6R8R - chain A; structure by X-ray diffraction, 1.27 A resolution.

# Chain A
Molecule: Palmitoleoyl-protein carboxylesterase NOTUM
Source organism: Homo sapiens
Notes: EC 3.1.1.98
UniProtKB: Q6P988 (NOTUM_HUMAN); residue numbers follow UniProt; this construct covers 81-451
Amino-acid sequence (383 residues; row label = number of the first residue in the row):
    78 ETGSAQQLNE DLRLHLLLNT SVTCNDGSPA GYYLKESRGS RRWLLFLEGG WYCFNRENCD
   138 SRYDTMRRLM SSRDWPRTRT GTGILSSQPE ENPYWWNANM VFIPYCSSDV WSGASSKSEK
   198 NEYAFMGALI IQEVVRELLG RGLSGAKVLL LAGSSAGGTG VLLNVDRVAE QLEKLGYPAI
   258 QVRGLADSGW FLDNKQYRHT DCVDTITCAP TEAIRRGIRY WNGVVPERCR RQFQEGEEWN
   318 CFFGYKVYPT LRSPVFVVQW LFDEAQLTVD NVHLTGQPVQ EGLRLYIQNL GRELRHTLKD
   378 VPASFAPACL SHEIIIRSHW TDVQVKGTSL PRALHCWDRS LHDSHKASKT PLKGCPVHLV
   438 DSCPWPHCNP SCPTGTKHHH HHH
Unresolved in the structure: 78-85, 421-426, 454-460
Differences from the reference sequence: expression tag (78-80, 452-460); engineered mutation Ser330 (Cys in Q6P988)
UniProt features mapped onto this chain:
  - active site (Charge relay system): Ser232, Asp340, His389
  - modified residue: Ser81 (Phosphoserine)
  - glycosylation: Asn96 (N-linked (GlcNAc...) asparagine)
  - mutagenesis: Ser232 (S232A: Abolishes enzyme activity. Unable to mediate serine depalmitoleoylation of WNT proteins)
Disulfide bonds: Cys101-Cys183, Cys130-Cys136, Cys279-Cys285, Cys306-Cys318, Cys386-Cys449, Cys413-Cys432, Cys440-Cys445
Covalent attachments: N-acetylglucosamine (NAG) linked to Asn96
Ligand contacts: JV8 (N-isoquinolin-6-yl-2-(2-methylphenoxy)ethanamide): Trp128, Tyr129, Val187, Thr236, Phe268, Pro287, Ile291, Phe319, Phe320, Ala342, Thr345, Val346
What the authors report for this chain:
  - binding site for JV8: Trp128

# Summary
Chain A binds compound JV8. Covalently linked N-acetylglucosamine: at Asn96. Curated annotation (UniProt)
lists 3 active-site residues and one mutagenesis site. The paper reports a binding site for JV8 at Trp128.
Chain A is Palmitoleoyl-protein carboxylesterase NOTUM (Homo sapiens); the structure, Structure of the Wnt
deacylase Notum in complex with isoquinoline 45, was determined by X-ray diffraction (same publication as 6R8P
and 6R8Q).
